PDB entry 1A14 | X-ray diffraction, 2.50 A resolution | chains H and L of the 3 polymer chains in the assembly

[Chain H]
Molecule: NC10 fv (heavy chain)
Organism: Mus musculus
Notes: fragment: vh domain of anti-neuraminidase antibody nc10 covalently joined by a five-residue polypeptide linker
Chain sequence (120 residues; numbered 1 to 111 plus 9 insertion-coded residues; the number before each row is that of its first residue; a row labelled like 82A-82C holds insertion residues (82A, then the next letters in order)):
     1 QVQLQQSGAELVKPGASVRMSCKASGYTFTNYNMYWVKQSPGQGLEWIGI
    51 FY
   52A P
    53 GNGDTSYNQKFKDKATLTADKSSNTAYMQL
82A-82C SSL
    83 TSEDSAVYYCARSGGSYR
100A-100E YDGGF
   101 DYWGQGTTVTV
Disulfides: Cys22-Cys92

[Chain L]
Molecule: NC10 fv (light chain)
Organism: Mus musculus
Notes: fragment: vl domain of anti-neuraminidase antibody nc10 covalently joined by a five-residue polypeptide linker
Chain sequence (104 residues; row label = number of the first residue in the row):
     1 DIELTQTTSSLSASLGDRVTISCRASQDISNYLNWYQQNPDGTVKLLIYY
    51 TSNLHSEVPSRFSGSGSGTDYSLTISNLEQEDIATYFCQQDFTLPFTFGG
   101 GTAA
Disulfides: Cys23-Cys88

[Interface between chain H and chain L]
Residue-residue contacts - 33 pairs, chain H then chain L:
  Tyr35(H) - Phe96(L)  hydrophobic
  Gln39(H) - Gln38(L)  hydrogen bond
  Gln39(H) - Phe87(L)
  Leu45(H) - Phe87(L)  hydrophobic
  Leu45(H) - Phe98(L)
  Trp47(H) - Pro95(L)  hydrophobic
  Trp47(H) - Phe96(L)
  Tyr91(H) - Gln38(L)  hydrogen bond
  Tyr91(H) - Gly42(L)  hydrogen bond (side chain-backbone)
  Tyr100A(H) - Asp91(L)
  Tyr100A(H) - Leu94(L)  hydrophobic
  Tyr100A(H) - Phe96(L)
  Asp100B(H) - Asp91(L)
  Gly100C(H) - Leu46(L)
  Gly100C(H) - Tyr49(L)
  Gly100C(H) - Asp91(L)  hydrogen bond (backbone-side chain)
  Gly100D(H) - Asn34(L)
  Gly100D(H) - Tyr36(L)
  Gly100D(H) - Asp91(L)  hydrogen bond (backbone-side chain)
  Phe100E(H) - Tyr36(L)  hydrogen bond (backbone-side chain)
  Phe100E(H) - Leu46(L)
  Phe100E(H) - Gln89(L)
  Phe100E(H) - Phe96(L)  hydrophobic
  Phe100E(H) - Phe98(L)  hydrophobic
  Asp101(H) - Leu46(L)
  Asp101(H) - His55(L)
  Tyr102(H) - Ser56(L)
  Trp103(H) - Tyr36(L)
  Trp103(H) - Val44(L)
  Trp103(H) - Phe98(L)  hydrophobic
  Gln105(H) - Asp41(L)
  Gln105(H) - Gly42(L)
  Gln105(H) - Thr43(L)
Also at the interface, not in a pair above, chain H (16 interface residues in all): Val37, Asn60
Also at the interface, not in a pair above, chain L (19 interface residues in all): Tyr32

[In short]
The interface between chain H and chain L involves 16 residues on one side and 19 on the other; the contacts
include 6 hydrogen bonds. Polar pairs include Gln39(H)-Gln38(L), Tyr91(H)-Gln38(L) and Tyr91(H)-Gly42(L).
Chain H is NC10 fv (heavy chain) and chain L is NC10 fv (light chain), both from Mus musculus; the structure,
Complex between NC10 anti-influenza virus neuraminidase single chain antibody with a 5 residue linker and
influenza ..., was determined by X-ray diffraction, deposited together with 1NMC.
